Entry 8WH2 (electron microscopy, 2.90 A resolution); this record covers chains A and C of the 7 polymer chains in the assembly.

Chain A (and C):
Protein: Uncoating factor OPG117
From: Monkeypox virus
Notes: chain C of this document is another copy of the same molecule, construct and numbering; everything in this record applies to it too
Reference sequence: Q5IXS3 (Q5IXS3_MONPV); residue numbers follow UniProt; this construct covers 1-785
Amino-acid sequence (785 residues; each row starts with the number of its first residue):
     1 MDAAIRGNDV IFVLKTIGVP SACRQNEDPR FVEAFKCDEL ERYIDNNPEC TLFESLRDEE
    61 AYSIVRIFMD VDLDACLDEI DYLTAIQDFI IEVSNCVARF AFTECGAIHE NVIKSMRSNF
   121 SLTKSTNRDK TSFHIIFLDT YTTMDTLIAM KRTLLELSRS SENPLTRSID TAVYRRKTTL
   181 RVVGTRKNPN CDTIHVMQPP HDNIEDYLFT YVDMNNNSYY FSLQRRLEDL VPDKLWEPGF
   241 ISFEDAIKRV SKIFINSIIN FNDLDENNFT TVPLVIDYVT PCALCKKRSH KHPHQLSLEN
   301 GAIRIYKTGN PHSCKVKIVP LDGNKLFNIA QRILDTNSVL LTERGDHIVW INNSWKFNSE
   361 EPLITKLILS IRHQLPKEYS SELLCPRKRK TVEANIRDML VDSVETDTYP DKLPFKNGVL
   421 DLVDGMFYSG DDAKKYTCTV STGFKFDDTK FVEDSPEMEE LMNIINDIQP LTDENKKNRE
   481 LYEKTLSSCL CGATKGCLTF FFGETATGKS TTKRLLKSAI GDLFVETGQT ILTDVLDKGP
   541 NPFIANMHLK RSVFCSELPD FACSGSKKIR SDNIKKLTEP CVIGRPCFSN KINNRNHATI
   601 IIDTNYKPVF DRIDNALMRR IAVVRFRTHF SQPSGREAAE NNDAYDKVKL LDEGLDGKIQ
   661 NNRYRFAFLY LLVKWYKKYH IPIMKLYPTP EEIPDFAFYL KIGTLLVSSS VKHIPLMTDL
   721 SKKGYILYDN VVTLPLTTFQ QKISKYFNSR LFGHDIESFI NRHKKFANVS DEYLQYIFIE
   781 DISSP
Not modelled in the structure: 1-322
Ligand contacts: ATP (adenosine-5'-triphosphate): I464, D467, I468, E504, T505, A506, T507, G508, K509, S510, T511, R514, E557, D603, F630, K649, L650, L651, D652, L655, D656

Interface between chain A and chain C:
Pairs across the interface (41):
  N324(A) with L384(C)
  F327(A) with L369(C), hydrophobic; L384(C), hydrophobic
  A394(A) with R389(C)
  N395(A) with L384(C); P386(C); R389(C), hydrogen bond
  R397(A) with K366(C)
  D398(A) with P362(C); T365(C), hydrogen bond; K366(C); L369(C); R389(C), salt bridge
  L400(A) with K366(C), hydrogen bond (backbone-side chain)
  V401(A) with N352(C); K366(C)
  D402(A) with N352(C)
  K575(A) with E557(C)
  N590(A) with E360(C), hydrogen bond
  D614(A) with E557(C)
  A616(A) with E557(C)
  S709(A) with N642(C); D643(C), hydrogen bond (backbone-backbone)
  S710(A) with N641(C); N642(C); D643(C)
  V711(A) with N641(C), hydrogen bond (backbone-backbone); N642(C), hydrogen bond (backbone-backbone); D643(C)
  K712(A) with E640(C); N641(C), hydrogen bond (backbone-backbone)
  H713(A) with N641(C)
  N761(A) with A562(C)
  R762(A) with A562(C); C563(C)
  K764(A) with A562(C)
  A767(A) with L751(C)
  N768(A) with R750(C); L751(C)
  V769(A) with H754(C)
  D771(A) with R750(C)
Also at the interface, not in a pair above, chain A (30 interface residues in all): G323, T391, M399, K576, R585
Also at the interface, not in a pair above, chain C (26 interface residues in all): R372, S381, F543, F588, A644, F752, G753

In short:
30 residues of chain A face 26 of chain C across their interface; the contacts include 8 hydrogen bonds and 1
salt bridge. Among the polar pairs are D398(A)-R389(C), N395(A)-R389(C) and D398(A)-T365(C). Bound to chain A:
ATP.
Chain A and chain C are both Uncoating factor OPG117 (Monkeypox virus); the structure, MPOX E5 hexamer 2ATP,
2ADP, and ssDNA binding comformation, was determined by electron microscopy, deposited together with 8WH0 and
8WH4.
